Entry 2DBL (X-ray diffraction, 2.90 A resolution); this record covers chains L and H.

# Chain L
Name: IGG1-kappa DB3 fab (light chain)
From: Mus musculus
Notes: antibody fragment or engineered binder
Sequence (216 residues; numbered 1 to 211 plus 5 insertion-coded residues; the number before each row is that of its first residue; a row labelled like 27A-27E holds insertion residues (27A, then the next letters in order)):
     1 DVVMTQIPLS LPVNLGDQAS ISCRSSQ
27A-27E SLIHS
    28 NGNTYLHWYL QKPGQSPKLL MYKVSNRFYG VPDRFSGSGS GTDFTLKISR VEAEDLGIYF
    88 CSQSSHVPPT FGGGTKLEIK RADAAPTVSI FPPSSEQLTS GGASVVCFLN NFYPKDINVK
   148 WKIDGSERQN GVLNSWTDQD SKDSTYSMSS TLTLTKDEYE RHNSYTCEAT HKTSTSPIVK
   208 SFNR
Sequence notes: conflict Val2 (Ile in 1589925), Ile7 (Ser in 1589925), Asn14 (Ser in 1589925), Leu27B (Val29 in 1589925), Ile27C (Val30 in 1589925), His34 (Glu39 in 1589925), Tyr36 (Phe41 in 1589925), Met48 (Ile53 in 1589925), Tyr56 (Ser61 in 1589925), Ile85 (Val90 in 1589925), Phe87 (Tyr92 in 1589925), Ser89 (Phe94 in 1589925), Ser91 (Ala96 in 1589925), Pro96 (Trp101 in 1589925)
Cystine bridges: Cys23-Cys88, Cys134-Cys194
Residues lining bound ligands: 5-alpha-pregnane-3-beta-ol-hemisuccinate (S5H): His27D, Ser91, Ser92, His93, Val94, Pro96

# Chain H
Name: IGG1-kappa DB3 fab (heavy chain)
From: Mus musculus
UniProt: P01868 (GC1_MOUSE); the construct has insertions or renumbered stretches relative to UniProt, so the offset changes along the chain: 114-130 = UniProt 1-17; 133-154 = UniProt 18-39; 162-169 = UniProt 42-49; 171-180 = UniProt 50-59; 3 more segments
Sequence (219 residues; row label = number of the first residue in the row; note: 15 numbers in that range are skipped by the numbering (no residue carries them; nothing is unmodelled there); a row labelled like 82A-82C holds insertion residues (82A, then the next letters in order)):
     1 QIQLVQSGPE LKKPGETVKI SCKASGYAFT NYGVNWVKEA PGKELKWMGW IN
   52A I
    53 YTGEPTYVDD FKGRFAFSLE TSASTAYLEI
82A-82C NNL
    83 KNEDTATYFC TRGDYVNW
100A-100B YF
   101 DVWGAGTTVT VSSAKTTPPS VYPLAPGSAA
   133 QTNSMVTLGC LVKGYFPEPV TV
   156 TW
   162 NSGSLSSG
   171 VHTFPAVLQS
   183 DLYTLSSSVT VPSS
   199 PR
   202 PSETVTCNVA HPASSTKVDK KI
   226 VPR
Curated features (UniProtKB/Swiss-Prot):
  - region: Val226 to Arg228 (Hinge)
Cystine bridges: Cys22-Cys92, Cys142-Cys208
Residues lining bound ligands: 5-alpha-pregnane-3-beta-ol-hemisuccinate (S5H): Tyr32, Gly33, Asn35, Trp50, Gly95, Asp96, Tyr97, Trp100, Tyr100A, Phe100B

# Interface between chain L and chain H
Pairs across the interface (73; chain L residue first):
  His27D(L) with Trp100(H)
  Tyr32(L) with Asn99(H); Trp100(H), hydrophobic
  His34(L) with Asn99(H); Trp100(H); Tyr100A(H)
  Tyr36(L) with Phe100B(H), hydrogen bond (side chain-backbone)
  Gln38(L) with Glu39(H), hydrogen bond
  Gln42(L) with Phe91(H)
  Ser43(L) with Phe91(H); Gly104(H), hydrogen bond (side chain-backbone); Ala105(H)
  Pro44(L) with Phe91(H); Trp103(H)
  Leu46(L) with Tyr100A(H), hydrophobic; Asp101(H)
  Tyr49(L) with Asn99(H); Tyr100A(H), hydrophobic
  Lys50(L) with Asn99(H)
  Phe55(L) with Tyr100A(H); Asp101(H)
  Phe87(L) with Leu45(H), hydrophobic
  Ser91(L) with Trp100(H), hydrogen bond (side chain-backbone)
  Pro95(L) with Trp47(H), hydrophobic; Val60(H), hydrophobic
  Pro96(L) with Trp47(H)
  Phe98(L) with Glu44(H); Leu45(H); Trp47(H); Phe100B(H), hydrophobic; Trp103(H), hydrophobic
  Gly100(L) with Glu44(H)
  Ser116(L) with Thr139(H)
  Ile117(L) with Pro126(H)
  Phe118(L) with Leu124(H); Ala125(H); Pro126(H); Thr139(H)
  Pro119(L) with Pro126(H); Arg228(H), hydrogen bond (backbone-side chain)
  Pro120(L) with Arg228(H)
  Ser121(L) with Tyr122(H); Pro123(H); Arg228(H)
  Glu123(L) with Tyr122(H); Pro123(H); Lys221(H), salt bridge
  Gln124(L) with Tyr122(H); Lys145(H)
  Ser131(L) with Leu143(H); Lys145(H)
  Val133(L) with Leu124(H), hydrophobic; Leu143(H), hydrophobic
  Phe135(L) with Phe174(H), hydrophobic; Ser189(H); Ser190(H)
  Asn137(L) with His172(H), hydrogen bond; Ser190(H)
  Asn138(L) with His172(H), hydrogen bond
  Leu160(L) with Val177(H), hydrophobic; Leu178(H)
  Asn161(L) with Val177(H)
  Ser162(L) with Phe174(H); Pro175(H), hydrogen bond (side chain-backbone); Val177(H)
  Trp163(L) with Pro175(H)
  Thr164(L) with Thr173(H); Phe174(H)
  Ser174(L) with His172(H), hydrogen bond; Phe174(H)
  Met175(L) with Phe174(H)
  Ser176(L) with Phe174(H); Ser188(H)
Also at the interface, not in a pair above, chain L (45 interface residues in all): Asn28, Ser92, Gly99, Ser127, Lys169, Thr180
Also at the interface, not in a pair above, chain H (42 interface residues in all): Val37, Lys46, Val98, Gly127, Leu140, Gly141, Ser168, Gln179, Thr186

# In short
45 residues of chain L face 42 of chain H across their interface; the contacts include 9 hydrogen bonds and 1
salt bridge. Polar contacts include Glu123(L)-Lys221(H), Tyr36(L)-Phe100B(H) and Gln38(L)-Glu39(H).
5-alpha-pregnane-3-beta-ol-hemisuccinate is bound between chain L and chain H.
Here chain L is IGG1-kappa DB3 fab (light chain) and chain H is IGG1-kappa DB3 fab (heavy chain), both from
Mus musculus. Entry 2DBL (Molecular basis of cross-reactivity and the limits of antibody-antigen
complementarity) was determined by X-ray diffraction together with 1DBJ, 1DBK and 1DBM from the same study.
